PDB entry 2ZIH | X-ray diffraction, 2.80 A resolution | chains A and B of the 4 polymer chains in the assembly

Chain A (and B):
Molecule: Vacuolar protein sorting-associated protein 74
Source organism: Saccharomyces cerevisiae
Notes: chain B of this document is another copy of the same molecule, construct and numbering; everything in this record applies to it too
UniProtKB: Q06385 (VPS74_YEAST); residue numbers follow UniProt; this construct covers 1-345
Sequence (347 residues; row label = number of the first residue in the row; numbers below 1 keep their minus sign (Gly-1 is residue -1)):
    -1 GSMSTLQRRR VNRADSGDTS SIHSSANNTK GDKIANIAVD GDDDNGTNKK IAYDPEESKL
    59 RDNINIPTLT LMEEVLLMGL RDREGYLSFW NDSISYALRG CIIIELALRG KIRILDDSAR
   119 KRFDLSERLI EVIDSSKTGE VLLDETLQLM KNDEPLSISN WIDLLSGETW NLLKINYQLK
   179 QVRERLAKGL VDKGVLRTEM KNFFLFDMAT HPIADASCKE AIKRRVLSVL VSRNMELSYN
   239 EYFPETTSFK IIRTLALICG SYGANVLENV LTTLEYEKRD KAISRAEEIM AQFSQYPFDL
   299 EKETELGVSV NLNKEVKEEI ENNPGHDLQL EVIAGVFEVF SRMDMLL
Disordered / not traced: -1 to 61, 344-345 (chain B: -1 to 61, 343-345)
Sequence notes: expression tag (-1 to 0)
From the paper describing this entry:
  - self-association interface (contacts with another copy of this molecule): Phe201 to Phe204
  - mutagenesis - F201DEL/F202DEL/L203DEL/F204DEL: abolished localization to Kre2p-GFP
  - post-translational modification sites: Ser86 (proposed by the authors, not directly observed)

Interface between chain A and chain B:
Pairs across the interface (38; chain A residue first):
  Leu74(A) with Phe202(B); Leu203(B), hydrophobic
  Gly77(A) with Phe202(B)
  Leu78(A) with Phe202(B), hydrophobic
  Gly83(A) with Phe202(B)
  Tyr84(A) with Phe201(B); Phe202(B), hydrogen bond (backbone-backbone); Phe204(B), hydrophobic
  Ser86(A) with Phe202(B)
  Phe87(A) with Phe202(B)
  Arg181(A) with Asn200(B); Phe201(B), hydrogen bond (side chain-backbone); Phe202(B); Leu203(B); Phe204(B), hydrogen bond (side chain-backbone); Asp205(B), salt bridge
  Glu182(A) with Leu203(B); Phe204(B); Asp205(B)
  Ala185(A) with Leu203(B), hydrophobic
  Phe201(A) with Tyr84(B), hydrophobic; Trp88(B); Arg181(B)
  Phe202(A) with Leu74(B); Gly77(B); Leu78(B), hydrophobic; Tyr84(B), hydrophobic; Ser86(B); Trp88(B); Arg181(B), hydrogen bond (backbone-side chain)
  Leu203(A) with Leu74(B), hydrophobic
  Phe204(A) with Met206(B), hydrophobic
  Asp205(A) with Arg181(B), salt bridge
  Met206(A) with Phe201(B), hydrophobic; Phe204(B), hydrophobic; Met206(B), hydrophobic
  Ala207(A) with Phe204(B)
  His209(A) with Leu203(B)
Interface residues without a listed pair, chain A (20 interface residues in all): Trp88, Leu194
Interface residues without a listed pair, chain B (17 interface residues in all): Phe87, Ala207, Thr208

In short:
Chain A and chain B form an interface of 20 and 17 residues respectively; the contacts include 4 hydrogen
bonds and 2 salt bridges. Polar contacts include Arg181(A)-Asp205(B), Arg181(A)-Phe201(B) and
Arg181(A)-Phe204(B). The paper reports that F201DEL/F202DEL/L203DEL/F204DEL of chain A abolish localization to
Kre2p-GFP; a modification site at Ser86(A).
Both chains are Vacuolar protein sorting-associated protein 74 (Saccharomyces cerevisiae). Entry 2ZIH (Crystal
Structure of Yeast Vps74) was determined by X-ray diffraction together with 2ZII from the same study.
